3ACF - chain A; structure by X-ray diffraction, 1.60 A resolution.

Chain A:
Protein: Beta-1,4-endoglucanase
From: Clostridium josui
Notes: EC 3.2.1.4
UniProt: Q59290 (Q59290_CLOJO); residues 11-203 here correspond to UniProt positions 560-752 (UniProt number = residue number + 549)
Amino-acid sequence (203 residues; each row starts with the number of its first residue):
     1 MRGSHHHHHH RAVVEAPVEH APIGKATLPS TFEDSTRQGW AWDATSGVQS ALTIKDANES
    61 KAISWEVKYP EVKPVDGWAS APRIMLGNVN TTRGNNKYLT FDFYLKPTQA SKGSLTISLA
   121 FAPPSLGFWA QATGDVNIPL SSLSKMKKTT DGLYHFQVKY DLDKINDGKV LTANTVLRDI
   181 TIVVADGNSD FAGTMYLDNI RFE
Unresolved in the structure: 1-10
Differences from the reference sequence: expression tag (1-10)
Bound ions: Ca2+: Thr-31, Glu-33, Ser-60, Lys-61, Asp-198
Reported in the primary citation:
  - Ca2+ coordination: Thr-31, Glu-33, Ser-60, Lys-61, Asp-198

Overview:
Thr-31, Glu-33, Ser-60, Lys-61 and Asp-198 form the Ca2+ site. The paper reports Ca2+ coordination by Thr-31,
Glu-33 and Ser-60 among others.
Chain A is Beta-1,4-endoglucanase (Clostridium josui); the structure, Crystal Structure of
Carbohydrate-Binding Module Family 28 from Clostridium josui Cel5A in a ligand-free form, was determined by
X-ray diffraction (same publication as 3ACI and 3ACG).
